Entry 4REM (X-ray diffraction, 2.55 A resolution); this record covers chain A.

[Chain A]
Protein: UDP-glucose:anthocyanidin 3-O-glucosyltransferase
Source organism: Clitoria ternatea
Notes: EC 2.4.1.115
Reference sequence: A4F1R4 (A4F1R4_CLITE); numbering as in UniProt (aligned over 1-446)
Amino-acid sequence (446 residues; numbered 1 to 446; the number before each row is that of its first residue):
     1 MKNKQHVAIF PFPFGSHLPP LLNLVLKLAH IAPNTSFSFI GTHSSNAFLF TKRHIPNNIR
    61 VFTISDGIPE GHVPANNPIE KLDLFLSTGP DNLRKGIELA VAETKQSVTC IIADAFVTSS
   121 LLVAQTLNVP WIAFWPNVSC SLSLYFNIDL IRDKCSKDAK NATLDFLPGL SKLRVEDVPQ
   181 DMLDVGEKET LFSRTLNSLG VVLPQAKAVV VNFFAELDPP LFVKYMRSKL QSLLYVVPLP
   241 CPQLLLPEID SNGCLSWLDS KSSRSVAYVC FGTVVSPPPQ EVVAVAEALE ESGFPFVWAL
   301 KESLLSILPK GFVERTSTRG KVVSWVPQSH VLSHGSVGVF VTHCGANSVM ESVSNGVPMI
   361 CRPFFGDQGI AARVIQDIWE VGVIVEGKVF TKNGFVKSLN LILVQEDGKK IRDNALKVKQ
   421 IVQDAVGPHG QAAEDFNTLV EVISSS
Small-molecule neighbours: Delphinidin (DLM; 3,5,7-trihydroxy-2-(3,4,5-trihydroxyphenyl)chromenium): Phe14, His17, Pro78, Ile79, Leu82, Phe116, Asn137, Tyr145, Pro179, Asp181, Phe192, Leu196, Val274, Phe365, Gly366, Asp367
Reported in the primary citation:
  - catalytic residues: His17, Asp114, His343 (proposed by the authors, not directly observed)
  - contacts within the chain: His17-Asp114 (hydrogen bond)
  - binding site for Delphinidin: His17, Pro78, Phe116, Pro179, Asp181, Phe192, Leu196, Phe365, Asp367
  - specificity-determining residues: Ile79, Tyr145, Asp181 (proposed by the authors, not directly observed)

[Summary]
Chain A binds Delphinidin. From the paper: catalytic residues His17, Asp114 and His343; a binding site for
Delphinidin at His17, Pro78 and Phe116 among others.
Chain A is UDP-glucose:anthocyanidin 3-O-glucosyltransferase (Clitoria ternatea); the structure, Crystal
structure of UDP-glucose: anthocyanidin 3-O-glucosyltransferase in complex with delphinidin, was determined by
X-ray diffraction (same publication as 4REL, 4REN and 4WHM).
